PDB entry 4UXE | X-ray diffraction, 2.00 A resolution | chains A and C of the 3 polymer chains in the assembly

== Chain A (and C) ==
Molecule: Large tail fiber protein P34
Organism: Enterobacteria phage T4
Notes: fragment: carboxy-terminal region, residues 894-1289; chain C of this document is another copy of the same molecule, construct and numbering; everything in this record applies to it too
Reference sequence: P18771 (VG34_BPT4); numbering as in UniProt (aligned over 894-1289)
Amino-acid sequence (410 residues; each row starts with the number of its first residue):
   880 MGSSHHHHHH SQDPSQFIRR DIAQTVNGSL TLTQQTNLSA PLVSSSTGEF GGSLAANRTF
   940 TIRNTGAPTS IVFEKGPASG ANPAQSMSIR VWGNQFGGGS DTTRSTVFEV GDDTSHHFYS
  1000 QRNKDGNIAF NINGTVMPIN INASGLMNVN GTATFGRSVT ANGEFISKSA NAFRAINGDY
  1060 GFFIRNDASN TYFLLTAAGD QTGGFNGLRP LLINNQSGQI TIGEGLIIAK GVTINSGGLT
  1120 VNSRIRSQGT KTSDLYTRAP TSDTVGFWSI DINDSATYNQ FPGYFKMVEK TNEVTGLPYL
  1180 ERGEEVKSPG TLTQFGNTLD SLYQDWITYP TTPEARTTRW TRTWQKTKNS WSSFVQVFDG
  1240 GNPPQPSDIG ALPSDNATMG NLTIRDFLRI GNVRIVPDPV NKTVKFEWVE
Unresolved in the structure: 880-892, 1289
Differences from the reference sequence: expression tag (880-893)
Modified positions: Mse880 (selenomethionine); Mse966, Mse1016, Mse1026, Mse1166, Mse1258 (selenomethionine; parent Met)

== How chain A and chain C interact ==
Residue-residue contacts (477):
  Gln895(A) with Arg898(C), hydrogen bond (backbone-side chain); Arg899(C), hydrogen bond; Asp900(C)
  Phe896(A) with Phe896(C), hydrophobic; Ile897(C); Arg898(C); Arg899(C)
  Ile897(A) with Ile897(C), hydrogen bond (backbone-backbone); Arg898(C); Arg899(C)
  Gln903(A) with Arg899(C)
  Thr904(A) with Arg899(C), hydrogen bond (backbone-side chain)
  Asn906(A) with Arg899(C), hydrogen bond (backbone-backbone); Asp900(C)
  Gly907(A) with Arg899(C); Asp900(C); Ile901(C)
  Ser908(A) with Ala902(C); Gln903(C), hydrogen bond (backbone-backbone)
  Leu909(A) with Ile897(C), hydrophobic; Gln903(C)
  Thr910(A) with Gln903(C), hydrogen bond (backbone-backbone); Thr904(C); Val905(C), hydrogen bond (backbone-backbone)
  Leu911(A) with Val905(C), hydrophobic; Leu909(C), hydrophobic
  Thr912(A) with Thr904(C); Val905(C), hydrogen bond (side chain-backbone); Asn906(C), hydrogen bond
  Gln913(A) with Asn906(C); Gly907(C); Ser908(C)
  Gln914(A) with Ser908(C), hydrogen bond (backbone-side chain); Leu909(C)
  Thr915(A) with Leu909(C)
  Asn916(A) with Ser908(C), hydrogen bond; Leu909(C), hydrogen bond (backbone-backbone); Thr910(C); Leu911(C), hydrogen bond (backbone-backbone)
  Leu917(A) with Leu911(C)
  Ser918(A) with Leu911(C), hydrogen bond (backbone-backbone); Thr912(C)
  Ala919(A) with Thr912(C); Gln913(C); Gln914(C)
  Pro920(A) with Gln914(C); Thr915(C), hydrogen bond (backbone-backbone)
  Leu921(A) with Thr915(C); Leu917(C), hydrophobic
  Val922(A) with Gln914(C); Thr915(C), hydrogen bond (backbone-backbone); Asn916(C); Leu917(C), hydrogen bond (backbone-backbone)
  Ser923(A) with Leu917(C)
  Ser924(A) with Leu917(C), hydrogen bond (backbone-backbone); Ser918(C)
  Ser925(A) with Ala919(C); Pro920(C)
  Thr926(A) with Pro920(C); Leu921(C), hydrogen bond (backbone-backbone)
  Gly927(A) with Leu921(C)
  Glu928(A) with Leu921(C), hydrogen bond (backbone-backbone); Val922(C); Ser923(C), hydrogen bond (backbone-backbone); Arg942(C), salt bridge
  Phe929(A) with Ser923(C); Ser925(C); Thr926(C); Gly927(C)
  Gly930(A) with Ser923(C), hydrogen bond (backbone-backbone); Ser924(C); Ser925(C)
  Gly931(A) with Ser925(C), hydrogen bond (backbone-backbone)
  Ser932(A) with Thr926(C); Gly927(C), hydrogen bond (backbone-backbone)
  Leu933(A) with Gly927(C); Phe929(C), hydrophobic; Leu933(C), hydrophobic; Phe939(C), hydrophobic
  Ala934(A) with Gly927(C), hydrogen bond (backbone-backbone); Glu928(C); Phe929(C), hydrogen bond (backbone-backbone)
  Ala935(A) with Phe929(C); Gly931(C); Leu933(C), hydrophobic
  Asn936(A) with Phe929(C), hydrogen bond (backbone-backbone); Gly930(C); Gly931(C), hydrogen bond (backbone-backbone); Ser932(C)
  Thr938(A) with Ser932(C); Leu933(C), hydrogen bond (backbone-backbone)
  Phe939(A) with Leu933(C); Phe939(C), hydrophobic
  Thr940(A) with Leu933(C), hydrogen bond (backbone-backbone); Ala934(C); Ala935(C), hydrogen bond (backbone-backbone)
  Ile941(A) with Ala935(C); Arg937(C); Thr938(C)
  Arg942(A) with Ala934(C); Ala935(C), hydrogen bond (backbone-backbone); Asn936(C); Arg937(C), hydrogen bond (backbone-backbone)
  Thr944(A) with Asn936(C), hydrogen bond
  Ala946(A) with Arg937(C)
  Pro947(A) with Arg937(C)
  Thr948(A) with Arg937(C)
  Ser949(A) with Arg937(C), hydrogen bond (backbone-backbone); Thr938(C); Phe939(C), hydrogen bond (backbone-backbone)
  Ile950(A) with Phe939(C); Ile950(C), hydrophobic
  Val951(A) with Phe939(C), hydrogen bond (backbone-backbone); Thr940(C); Ile941(C), hydrogen bond (backbone-backbone)
  Phe952(A) with Ile941(C), hydrophobic; Thr948(C); Ile950(C), hydrophobic; Ile968(C), hydrophobic; Val970(C), hydrophobic
  Glu953(A) with Thr940(C); Ile941(C), hydrogen bond (backbone-backbone); Arg942(C), salt bridge; Asn943(C), hydrogen bond (side chain-backbone); Thr948(C)
  Lys954(A) with Asn943(C), hydrogen bond (backbone-side chain)
  Gly955(A) with Asn943(C)
  Pro956(A) with Asn943(C); Thr944(C); Gly945(C)
  Ala957(A) with Phe975(C)
  Ser958(A) with Phe975(C)
  Gly959(A) with Phe975(C); Gly976(C), hydrogen bond (backbone-backbone)
  Ala960(A) with Pro947(C); Trp971(C); Gly972(C), hydrogen bond (backbone-backbone)
  Asn961(A) with Asn943(C), hydrogen bond; Gly945(C); Ala946(C); Pro947(C); Gly972(C); Phe975(C)
  Pro962(A) with Val970(C); Trp971(C); Gly972(C); Phe975(C); Ser984(C); Thr985(C)
  Ala963(A) with Gln974(C); Phe975(C), hydrophobic; Ser984(C), hydrogen bond (backbone-backbone); Thr985(C), hydrogen bond (backbone-side chain)
  Gln964(A) with Thr985(C), hydrogen bond (backbone-side chain); Arg1001(C)
  Mse966(A) with Val970(C); Thr985(C); Phe987(C)
  Val989(A) with Phe987(C), hydrophobic
  Asp991(A) with Arg1001(C), salt bridge
  Thr993(A) with Arg1001(C)
  Ser994(A) with Arg1001(C), hydrogen bond; Ile1007(C)
  His995(A) with Ile1007(C)
  His996(A) with Ser999(C), hydrogen bond; Gln1000(C); Arg1001(C)
  Phe997(A) with Ser999(C); Phe1009(C), hydrophobic
  Phe1009(A) with Phe1009(C), hydrophobic
  Ile1011(A) with Phe1009(C), hydrophobic
  Asn1012(A) with Ile1007(C)
  Gly1013(A) with Ile1007(C)
  Thr1014(A) with Ile1007(C), hydrogen bond (backbone-backbone); Ala1008(C); Phe1009(C), hydrogen bond (backbone-backbone)
  Val1015(A) with Phe1009(C); Ile1011(C), hydrophobic
  Mse1016(A) with Phe1009(C), hydrogen bond (backbone-backbone); Asn1010(C); Ile1011(C), hydrogen bond (backbone-backbone)
  Pro1017(A) with Ile1011(C); Gly1013(C); Val1015(C), hydrophobic
  Ile1018(A) with Ile1011(C), hydrogen bond (backbone-backbone); Asn1012(C); Gly1013(C), hydrogen bond (backbone-backbone)
  Asn1019(A) with Gly1013(C), hydrogen bond (backbone-backbone); Thr1014(C); Val1015(C), hydrogen bond (backbone-backbone)
  Ile1020(A) with Val1015(C); Ile1020(C), hydrophobic
  Asn1021(A) with Val1015(C), hydrogen bond (backbone-backbone); Mse1016(C); Pro1017(C)
  Ala1022(A) with Pro1017(C); Ile1018(C); Ile1020(C), hydrophobic
  Ser1023(A) with Pro1017(C), hydrogen bond (backbone-backbone); Ile1018(C)
  Gly1024(A) with Ile1018(C), hydrogen bond (backbone-backbone); Asn1019(C)
  Leu1025(A) with Asn1019(C), hydrogen bond (backbone-side chain); Ile1020(C), hydrogen bond (backbone-backbone)
  Mse1026(A) with Ile1020(C); Mse1026(C); Phe1034(C)
  Asn1027(A) with Ile1020(C), hydrogen bond (backbone-backbone); Asn1021(C), hydrogen bond; Ala1022(C), hydrogen bond (backbone-backbone)
  Val1028(A) with Ala1022(C); Gly1024(C); Mse1026(C), hydrophobic
  Asn1029(A) with Ala1022(C), hydrogen bond (backbone-backbone); Ser1023(C); Gly1024(C)
  Gly1030(A) with Gly1024(C), hydrogen bond (backbone-backbone)
  Thr1031(A) with Leu1025(C); Mse1026(C), hydrogen bond (backbone-backbone)
  Ala1032(A) with Mse1026(C)
  Thr1033(A) with Mse1026(C), hydrogen bond (backbone-backbone); Asn1027(C), hydrogen bond; Val1028(C), hydrogen bond (backbone-backbone)
  Phe1034(A) with Mse1026(C), hydrophobic; Val1028(C); Ala1032(C), hydrophobic; Phe1034(C), hydrophobic
  Gly1035(A) with Val1028(C), hydrogen bond (backbone-backbone); Asn1029(C)
  Arg1036(A) with Asn1029(C); Thr1031(C)
  Ser1037(A) with Thr1031(C); Ala1032(C), hydrogen bond (backbone-backbone)
  Val1038(A) with Ala1032(C); Phe1034(C), hydrophobic
  Thr1039(A) with Ala1032(C), hydrogen bond (backbone-backbone); Thr1033(C); Phe1034(C), hydrogen bond (backbone-backbone)
  Ala1040(A) with Phe1034(C); Arg1036(C); Val1038(C), hydrophobic
  Asn1041(A) with Phe1034(C), hydrogen bond (backbone-backbone); Gly1035(C)
  Gly1042(A) with Arg1036(C), hydrogen bond (backbone-backbone); Ser1037(C)
  Glu1043(A) with Ser1037(C); Val1038(C), hydrogen bond (backbone-backbone)
  Phe1044(A) with Val1038(C); Phe1044(C), hydrophobic
  Ile1045(A) with Val1038(C), hydrogen bond (backbone-backbone); Thr1039(C); Ala1040(C), hydrogen bond (backbone-backbone); Phe1044(C)
  Ser1046(A) with Ala1040(C); Gly1042(C), hydrogen bond (side chain-backbone); Phe1044(C)
  Lys1047(A) with Ala1040(C), hydrogen bond (backbone-backbone); Asn1041(C)
  Ser1048(A) with Asn1041(C), hydrogen bond (backbone-backbone); Gly1042(C); Glu1043(C)
  Asn1050(A) with Glu1043(C)
  Ala1051(A) with Glu1043(C); Phe1044(C), hydrogen bond (backbone-backbone)
  Phe1052(A) with Phe1044(C), hydrophobic; Phe1052(C), hydrophobic
  Arg1053(A) with Glu1043(C), salt bridge; Phe1044(C), hydrogen bond (backbone-backbone); Ile1045(C); Ser1046(C), hydrogen bond (backbone-backbone); Phe1052(C)
  Ala1054(A) with Ser1046(C); Ala1051(C), hydrophobic; Phe1052(C); Asn1065(C), hydrogen bond (backbone-side chain)
  Ile1055(A) with Ile1045(C), hydrophobic; Ser1046(C), hydrogen bond (backbone-backbone); Lys1047(C)
  Asn1056(A) with Ala1049(C); Asn1065(C), hydrogen bond (side chain-backbone); Asp1066(C); Ala1067(C)
  Gly1057(A) with Ala1067(C)
  Tyr1059(A) with Asn1065(C), hydrogen bond (backbone-side chain); Ala1067(C); Asn1094(C); Gln1095(C)
  Phe1061(A) with Thr1070(C); Ile1092(C), hydrophobic
  Phe1072(A) with Phe1072(C), hydrophobic
  Leu1074(A) with Asn1093(C); Asn1094(C); Gly1097(C)
  Leu1087(A) with Gln1095(C); Ser1096(C); Gly1097(C)
  Pro1089(A) with Ile1092(C), hydrophobic; Gly1097(C); Ile1099(C)
  Leu1090(A) with Ile1099(C), hydrophobic
  Glu1103(A) with Ser1096(C); Gly1097(C); Gln1098(C)
  Gly1104(A) with Gln1098(C); Ile1099(C), hydrogen bond (backbone-backbone)
  Leu1105(A) with Ile1099(C); Ile1101(C), hydrophobic
  Ile1106(A) with Gln1098(C); Ile1099(C), hydrogen bond (backbone-backbone); Thr1100(C); Ile1101(C), hydrogen bond (backbone-backbone)
  Ile1107(A) with Ile1101(C)
  Ala1108(A) with Ile1101(C), hydrogen bond (backbone-backbone); Gly1102(C); Glu1103(C); Gly1104(C), hydrogen bond (backbone-backbone)
  Lys1109(A) with Gly1102(C); Glu1103(C), salt bridge; Gly1104(C)
  Gly1110(A) with Gly1104(C); Leu1105(C), hydrogen bond (backbone-backbone)
  Val1111(A) with Leu1105(C); Ile1107(C), hydrophobic
  Thr1112(A) with Leu1105(C), hydrogen bond (backbone-backbone); Ile1106(C); Ile1107(C), hydrogen bond (backbone-backbone)
  Ile1113(A) with Ile1107(C); Val1111(C), hydrophobic
  Asn1114(A) with Ile1106(C); Ile1107(C), hydrogen bond (backbone-backbone)
  Ser1115(A) with Ala1108(C); Lys1109(C), hydrogen bond (side chain-backbone); Gly1110(C), hydrogen bond (backbone-backbone)
  Gly1116(A) with Gly1110(C)
  Gly1117(A) with Gly1110(C); Val1111(C), hydrogen bond (backbone-backbone)
  Leu1118(A) with Val1111(C)
  Thr1119(A) with Val1111(C), hydrogen bond (backbone-backbone); Thr1112(C); Ile1113(C), hydrogen bond (backbone-backbone)
  Val1120(A) with Ile1113(C); Gly1117(C); Leu1118(C)
  Asn1121(A) with Ile1113(C), hydrogen bond (backbone-backbone); Asn1114(C); Ser1115(C); Gly1116(C), hydrogen bond (backbone-backbone); Gly1117(C), hydrogen bond (backbone-backbone)
  Ser1122(A) with Gly1117(C)
  Arg1123(A) with Gly1117(C); Leu1118(C), hydrogen bond (backbone-backbone)
  Ile1124(A) with Leu1118(C); Ile1124(C), hydrophobic
  Arg1125(A) with Leu1118(C), hydrogen bond (backbone-backbone); Thr1119(C), hydrogen bond; Val1120(C), hydrogen bond (backbone-backbone)
  Ser1126(A) with Val1120(C); Arg1123(C); Ile1124(C)
  Gln1127(A) with Thr1119(C); Val1120(C), hydrogen bond (backbone-backbone); Asn1121(C); Ser1122(C)
  Gly1128(A) with Ser1122(C)
  Thr1129(A) with Ser1122(C), hydrogen bond
  Ser1141(A) with Arg1123(C), hydrogen bond (backbone-side chain)
  Asp1142(A) with Arg1123(C), hydrogen bond (backbone-side chain)
  Val1144(A) with Arg1123(C), hydrogen bond (backbone-side chain)
  Gly1145(A) with Ile1124(C)
  Phe1146(A) with Arg1123(C); Ile1124(C), hydrogen bond (backbone-backbone); Phe1146(C), hydrophobic
  Trp1147(A) with Ser1122(C); Arg1123(C)
  Glu1172(A) with Arg1264(C), hydrogen bond (backbone-side chain)
  Phe1194(A) with Phe1194(C), hydrophobic
  Gly1195(A) with Ser1148(C)
  Asn1196(A) with Arg1125(C); Ser1126(C), hydrogen bond (side chain-backbone); Gln1127(C); Ser1148(C), hydrogen bond (side chain-backbone)
  Thr1197(A) with Asp1150(C)
  Asp1199(A) with Asp1150(C); Tyr1208(C)
  Ser1200(A) with Asp1150(C); Thr1190(C), hydrogen bond
  Leu1201(A) with Thr1190(C)
  Tyr1202(A) with Thr1190(C); Thr1192(C), hydrogen bond; Ile1206(C); Arg1218(C)
  Gln1203(A) with Arg1218(C), hydrogen bond (backbone-side chain)
  Asp1204(A) with Arg1218(C), salt bridge
  Thr1220(A) with Arg1218(C)
  Arg1221(A) with Arg1218(C)
  Thr1222(A) with Ile1206(C); Thr1207(C); Tyr1208(C); Thr1216(C), hydrogen bond
  Gln1224(A) with Pro1209(C)
  Thr1226(A) with Pro1209(C); Thr1210(C)
  Lys1227(A) with Pro1209(C); Thr1211(C); Pro1212(C); Ala1214(C), hydrogen bond (side chain-backbone)
  Ser1231(A) with Thr1216(C)
  Val1234(A) with Asp1238(C); Gly1239(C); Gly1240(C)
  Gln1235(A) with Asp1238(C); Gly1239(C), hydrogen bond (backbone-backbone)
  Phe1237(A) with Phe1237(C), hydrogen bond (backbone-backbone); Asp1238(C); Gly1239(C)
  Pro1243(A) with Pro1243(C), hydrophobic
  Ser1246(A) with Leu1176(C); Pro1177(C); Tyr1178(C)
  Asp1247(A) with Tyr1178(C)
  Ile1248(A) with Tyr1178(C); Pro1243(C); Pro1245(C); Ile1248(C), hydrophobic
  Gly1249(A) with Tyr1178(C); Pro1245(C); Pro1252(C); Ser1253(C), hydrogen bond (backbone-backbone)
  Ala1250(A) with Ala1250(C), hydrophobic; Leu1251(C); Ser1253(C)
  Leu1251(A) with Leu1251(C), hydrogen bond (backbone-backbone); Pro1252(C); Ser1253(C)
  Thr1257(A) with Val1173(C)
  Mse1258(A) with Val1173(C), hydrophobic; Ser1253(C); Asp1254(C)
  Gly1259(A) with Asp1254(C), hydrogen bond (backbone-side chain)
  Asn1260(A) with Asp1254(C), hydrogen bond (backbone-side chain); Asn1255(C), hydrogen bond; Ala1256(C)
  Leu1261(A) with Leu1251(C), hydrophobic; Ala1256(C); Leu1261(C), hydrophobic
  Thr1262(A) with Ala1256(C), hydrogen bond (backbone-backbone); Thr1257(C); Mse1258(C), hydrogen bond (backbone-backbone)
  Ile1263(A) with Mse1258(C); Gly1259(C)
  Arg1264(A) with Thr1257(C); Mse1258(C), hydrogen bond (backbone-backbone); Gly1259(C)
  Asp1265(A) with Gly1259(C), hydrogen bond (backbone-backbone)
  Phe1266(A) with Gly1259(C), hydrogen bond (backbone-backbone); Asn1260(C); Leu1261(C), hydrogen bond (backbone-backbone)
  Leu1267(A) with Leu1261(C); Ile1263(C), hydrophobic; Leu1267(C), hydrophobic
  Arg1268(A) with Leu1261(C), hydrogen bond (backbone-backbone); Thr1262(C); Ile1263(C), hydrogen bond (backbone-backbone)
  Ile1269(A) with Ile1263(C); Leu1267(C), hydrophobic; Ile1274(C), hydrophobic; Pro1276(C)
  Gly1270(A) with Ile1263(C), hydrogen bond (backbone-backbone); Arg1264(C); Pro1276(C)
  Val1272(A) with Val1283(C), hydrophobic
  Phe1285(A) with Thr1282(C); Val1283(C), hydrophobic
  Trp1287(A) with Asp1277(C); Pro1278(C), hydrophobic; Lys1281(C); Thr1282(C)
Other interface residues (no listed pair), chain A (210 interface residues in all): Val905, Ile968, Phe1062, Ile1063, Ile1101, Thr1143, Val1173, Trp1223, Val1236
Other interface residues (no listed pair), chain C (212 interface residues in all): Gly977, Val986, Gly1030, Ser1048, Ile1063, Ile1149, Leu1179, Pro1242, Gln1244, Asp1265, Val1275

== In short ==
210 residues of chain A face 212 of chain C across their interface, with 142 hydrogen bonds and 6 salt
bridges. Polar pairs include Glu928(A)-Arg942(C), Glu953(A)-Arg942(C) and Asp991(A)-Arg1001(C).
Chain A and chain C are both Large tail fiber protein P34 (Enterobacteria phage T4); the structure, Crystal
structure of the carboxy-terminal region of the bacteriophage T4 proximal long tail fibre protein gp34 ...,
was determined by X-ray diffraction together with 5NXF, 5NXH, 4UXF and 4UXG from the same study.
